8WDV - chains 3 and 4 of the 36 polymer chains in the assembly; structure by electron microscopy, 2.24 A resolution.

Chain 3:
Protein: Antenna complex alpha/beta subunit
Organism: Allochromatium vinosum DSM 180
Reference sequence: D3RP67 (D3RP67_ALLVD); numbering as in UniProt (aligned over 1-66)
Chain sequence (66 residues; each row starts with the number of its first residue):
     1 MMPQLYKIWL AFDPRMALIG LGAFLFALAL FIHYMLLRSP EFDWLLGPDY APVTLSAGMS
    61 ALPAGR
Disordered / not traced: 1-4
Small-molecule neighbours:
  - bacteriochlorophyll a (BCL), molecule 1: I8, F12, F24, I32
  - bacteriochlorophyll a (BCL), molecule 2: L18, I19, L21, G22, A23, L25, F26, A29, H33, L36, W44
  - bacteriochlorophyll a (BCL), molecule 3: L25, L28, A29, I32, H33, L36, F42
  - spirilloxanthin (CRT), molecule 1: L18, L21, F24, L25, L28, F31, I32
  - spirilloxanthin (CRT), molecule 2: F26, A29, L30, H33, W44
  - Z41 ((2S)-3-hydroxypropane-1,2-diyl dihexadecanoate): A27, L30, F31, Y34

Chain 4:
Protein: Antenna complex alpha/beta subunit
Organism: Allochromatium vinosum DSM 180
Reference sequence: D3RP75 (D3RP75_ALLVD); residues 2-47 here correspond to UniProt positions 1-46 (UniProt number = residue number - 1)
Chain sequence (46 residues; each row starts with the number of its first residue):
     2 MANSSMTGLT EQEAQEFHGI FVQSMTAFFG IVVIAHILAW LWRPWL
Disordered / not traced: 2-5
Small-molecule neighbours:
  - bacteriochlorophyll a (BCL), molecule 1: F29, I32, V33, A36, H37, A40, W43
  - bacteriochlorophyll a (BCL), molecule 2: F29, F30, V33, V34, H37, A40, W41, W46, L47
  - spirilloxanthin (CRT): E14, E17, F18, I21, F22, S25, M26, F29, F30

Interface between chain 3 and chain 4:
Contacting residue pairs - 25 pairs, chain 3 then chain 4:
  L5(3) - H19(4)  hydrogen bond (backbone-side chain)
  Y6(3) - E12(4)  hydrogen bond
  Y6(3) - A15(4)
  Y6(3) - Q16(4)
  W9(3) - T8(4)
  W9(3) - A15(4)
  W9(3) - F18(4)  hydrophobic
  W9(3) - H19(4)  hydrogen bond
  W9(3) - F22(4)  hydrophobic
  L10(3) - M7(4)  hydrogen bond (backbone-backbone)
  L10(3) - T8(4)
  L10(3) - L10(4)
  L10(3) - T11(4)
  L10(3) - A15(4)  hydrophobic
  A11(3) - M7(4)
  F12(3) - T8(4)
  D13(3) - T8(4)
  P14(3) - L10(4)  hydrophobic
  P14(3) - F18(4)  hydrophobic
  L18(3) - F18(4)  hydrophobic
  L18(3) - F22(4)  hydrophobic
  L21(3) - F22(4)  hydrophobic
  E41(3) - R44(4)  hydrogen bond (backbone-side chain)
  F42(3) - R44(4)
  F42(3) - W46(4)  hydrophobic
Interface residues without a listed pair, chain 3 (14 interface residues in all): L25, W44
Interface residues without a listed pair, chain 4 (16 interface residues in all): S6, F29, W43, P45

Summary:
Chain 3 and chain 4 form an interface of 14 and 16 residues respectively; the contacts include 5 hydrogen
bonds. Polar pairs include L5(3)-H19(4), Y6(3)-E12(4) and W9(3)-H19(4). One spirilloxanthin molecule and 2
bacteriochlorophyll a molecules are bound between chain 3 and chain 4.
Chain 3 is Antenna complex alpha/beta subunit and chain 4 is Antenna complex alpha/beta subunit, both from
Allochromatium vinosum DSM 180; the structure, Photosynthetic LH1-RC complex from the purple sulfur bacterium
Allochromatium vinosum purified by Ca2+-DEAE, was determined by electron microscopy (same publication as
8WDU).
